5W9N - chains G and J of the 10 polymer chains in the assembly; structure by electron microscopy, 5.00 A resolution (low resolution: residue-level contacts below are approximate; hydrogen-bond / salt-bridge calls are withheld).

[Chain G (and J)]
Protein: Mers S
Source organism: Middle East respiratory syndrome-related coronavirus
Notes: chain J of this document is another copy of the same molecule, construct and numbering; everything in this record applies to it too
UniProt: W5ZZF5 (W5ZZF5_9BETC); residues 1-1291 here = UniProt positions 1-1291
Chain sequence (1329 residues; each row starts with the number of its first residue):
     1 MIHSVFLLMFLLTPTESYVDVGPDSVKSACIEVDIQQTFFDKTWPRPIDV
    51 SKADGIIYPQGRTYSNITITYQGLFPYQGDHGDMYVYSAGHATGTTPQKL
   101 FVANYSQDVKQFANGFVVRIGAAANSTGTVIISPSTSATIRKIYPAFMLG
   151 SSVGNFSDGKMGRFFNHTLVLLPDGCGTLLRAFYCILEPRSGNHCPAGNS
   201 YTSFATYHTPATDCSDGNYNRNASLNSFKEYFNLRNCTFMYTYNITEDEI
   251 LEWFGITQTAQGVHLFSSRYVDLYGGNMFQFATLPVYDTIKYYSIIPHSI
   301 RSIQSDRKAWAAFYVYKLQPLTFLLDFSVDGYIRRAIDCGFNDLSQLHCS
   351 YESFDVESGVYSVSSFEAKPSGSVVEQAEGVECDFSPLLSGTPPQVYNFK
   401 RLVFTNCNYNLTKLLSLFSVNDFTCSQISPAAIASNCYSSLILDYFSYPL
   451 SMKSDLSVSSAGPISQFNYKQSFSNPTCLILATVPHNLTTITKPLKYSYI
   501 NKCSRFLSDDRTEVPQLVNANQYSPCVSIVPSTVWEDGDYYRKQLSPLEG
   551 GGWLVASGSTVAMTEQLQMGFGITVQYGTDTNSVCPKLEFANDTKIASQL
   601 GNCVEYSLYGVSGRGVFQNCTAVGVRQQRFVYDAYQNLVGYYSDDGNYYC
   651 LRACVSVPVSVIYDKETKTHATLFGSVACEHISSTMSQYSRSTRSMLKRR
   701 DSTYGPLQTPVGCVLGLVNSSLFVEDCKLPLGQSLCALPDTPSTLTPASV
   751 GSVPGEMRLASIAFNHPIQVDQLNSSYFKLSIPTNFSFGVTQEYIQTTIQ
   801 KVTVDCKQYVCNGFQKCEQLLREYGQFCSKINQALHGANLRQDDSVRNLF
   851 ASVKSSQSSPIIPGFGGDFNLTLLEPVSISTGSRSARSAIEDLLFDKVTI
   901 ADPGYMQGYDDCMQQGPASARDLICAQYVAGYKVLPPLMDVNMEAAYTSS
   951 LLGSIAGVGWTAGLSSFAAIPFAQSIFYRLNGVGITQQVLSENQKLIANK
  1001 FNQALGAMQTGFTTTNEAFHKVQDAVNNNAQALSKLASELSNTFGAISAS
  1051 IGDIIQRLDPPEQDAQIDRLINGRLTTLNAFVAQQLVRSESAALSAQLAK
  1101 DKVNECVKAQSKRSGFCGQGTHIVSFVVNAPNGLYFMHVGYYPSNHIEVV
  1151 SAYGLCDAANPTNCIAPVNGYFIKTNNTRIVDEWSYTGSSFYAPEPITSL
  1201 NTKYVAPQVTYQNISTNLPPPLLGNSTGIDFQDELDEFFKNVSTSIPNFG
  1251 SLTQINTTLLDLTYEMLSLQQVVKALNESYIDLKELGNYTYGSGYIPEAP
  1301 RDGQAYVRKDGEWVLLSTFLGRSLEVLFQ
Disordered / not traced: 1-752, 878-885, 1177-1182, 1224-1329 (chain J: 1-17, 744-1329)
Construct notes: conflict Phe506 (Leu in W5ZZF5), Ala748 (Arg in W5ZZF5), Gly751 (Arg in W5ZZF5); engineered mutation Pro1060 (Val in W5ZZF5), Pro1061 (Leu in W5ZZF5); expression tag (1292-1329)
Disulfide bonds: Cys806-Cys828, Cys811-Cys817, Cys912-Cys925, Cys1106-Cys1117, Cys1156-Cys1164
Reported in the primary citation:
  - mutagenesis - V1060P/L1061P (>50-fold): increased expression

[Chain G / chain J interface]
Pairs across the interface (49):
  Val753(G) with Arg700(J)
  Pro754(G) with Arg700(J); Asp740(J)
  Gly755(G) with Asp740(J)
  Glu756(G) with Arg700(J); Tyr704(J); Gly716(J); Val718(J)
  Met757(G) with Ile662(J); Asp664(J); Thr669(J); His670(J); Ala671(J); Gly716(J); Leu717(J); Val718(J); Leu738(J)
  Arg758(G) with Leu717(J); Val718(J); Ser720(J); Cys736(J); Ala737(J); Leu738(J); Pro739(J); Asp740(J)
  Leu759(G) with Leu707(J); Leu717(J); Val718(J); Ser720(J); Ser721(J); Cys736(J)
  Ala760(G) with Leu722(J); Ser734(J); Leu735(J); Cys736(J)
  Ser761(G) with Leu722(J); Phe723(J); Val724(J); Ser734(J)
  Ile762(G) with Val724(J); Glu725(J); Gln733(J); Ser734(J); Leu735(J); Cys736(J)
  Ala763(G) with Phe723(J); Val724(J); Glu725(J)
  Asn765(G) with Glu725(J)
Also at the interface, not in a pair above, chain J (29 interface residues in all): Thr667, Thr709, Asn719, Thr741

[Overview]
12 residues of chain G and 29 residues of chain J are in contact. From the paper: V1060P/L1061P of chain G
increase expression.
Chain G and chain J are both Mers S (Middle East respiratory syndrome-related coronavirus); the structure,
MERS S ectodomain trimer in complex with variable domain of neutralizing antibody G4, was determined by
electron microscopy together with 5VZR, 5W9H, 5W9I, 5W9J, 5W9K, 5W9L and 3 further entries from the same
study.
